Entry 6TT1 (X-ray diffraction, 1.80 A resolution); this record covers chain A.

Chain A:
Protein: Angiotensin-converting enzyme
Organism: Homo sapiens
Notes: EC 3.2.1.-, 3.4.15.1
UniProtKB: P12821 (ACE_HUMAN); residues 1-628 here correspond to UniProt positions 30-657 (UniProt number = residue number + 29)
Chain sequence (629 residues; numbered 1 to 629; the number before each row is that of its first residue):
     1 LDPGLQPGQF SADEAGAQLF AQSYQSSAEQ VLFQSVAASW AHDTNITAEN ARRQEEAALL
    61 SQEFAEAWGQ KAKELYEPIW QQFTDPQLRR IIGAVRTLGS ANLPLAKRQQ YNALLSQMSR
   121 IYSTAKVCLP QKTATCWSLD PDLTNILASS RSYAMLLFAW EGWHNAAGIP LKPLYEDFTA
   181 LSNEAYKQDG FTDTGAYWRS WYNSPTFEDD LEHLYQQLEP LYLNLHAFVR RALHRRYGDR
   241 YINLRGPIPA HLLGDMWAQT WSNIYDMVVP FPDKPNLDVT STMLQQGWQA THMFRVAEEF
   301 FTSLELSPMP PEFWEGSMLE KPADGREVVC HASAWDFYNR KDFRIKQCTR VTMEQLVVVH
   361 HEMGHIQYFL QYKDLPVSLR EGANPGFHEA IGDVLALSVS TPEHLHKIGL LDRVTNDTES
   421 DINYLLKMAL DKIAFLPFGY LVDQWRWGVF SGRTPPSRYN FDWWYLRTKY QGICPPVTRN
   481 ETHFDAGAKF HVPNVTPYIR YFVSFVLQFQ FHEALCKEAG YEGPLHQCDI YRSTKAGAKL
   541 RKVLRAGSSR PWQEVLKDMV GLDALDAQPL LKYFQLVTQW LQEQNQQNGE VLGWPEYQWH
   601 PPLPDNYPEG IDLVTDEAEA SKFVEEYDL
Unresolved in the structure: 131-135, 611-629
Differences from the reference sequence: conflict Gln9 (Asn38 in P12821), Gln25 (Asn54 in P12821), Gln82 (Asn111 in P12821), Gln117 (Asn146 in P12821), Gln131 (Asn160 in P12821), Thr260 (Ser289 in P12821), Ser262 (Glu291 in P12821), Gln289 (Asn318 in P12821), Glu354 (Asp383 in P12821), Val357 (Ser386 in P12821), Val358 (Thr387 in P12821), Phe369 (Tyr398 in P12821), Glu381 (Arg410 in P12821), Asp431 (Glu460 in P12821), Arg545 (Gln574 in P12821), Leu576 (Pro605 in P12821); expression tag (629)
Disulfides: Cys128-Cys136, Cys330-Cys348, Cys516-Cys528
Glycans and other covalent adducts: N-acetylglucosamine (NAG) linked to Asn45; glycan linked to Asn416, Asn480
Ion coordination: Zn2+: His361, His365, Glu389 (together with 1IU)
Residues lining bound ligands:
  - 1IU ([3-[[(2S)-1-azanyl-1-oxidanylidene-propan-2-yl]amino]-2-methyl-3-oxidanylidene-propyl]-[(1R)-1-[[(2R)-2-azanyl-3-(1H-1,2,3,4-tetrazol-5-yl)propanoyl]amino]-2-phenyl-ethyl]phosphinic acid): Gln259, His331, Ala332, Ser333, Ala334, Val358, His361, Glu362, His365, Phe369, His388, Glu389, Phe435, Lys489, Phe490, His491, Thr496, Tyr498, Tyr501
  - boric acid (BO3), molecule 1: Glu55, Ala113, Ser116, Gln117
  - boric acid (BO3), molecule 2: Arg199, Glu208, Trp447, Ser451, Arg453
Swiss-Prot annotation at these positions:
  - active site: Glu362 (Proton acceptor 1), His491 (Proton donor 1)
  - binding site (chloride): Tyr202, Arg500
  - binding site (Zn(2+)): His361, His365, Glu389
  - site: Asn494 (Not glycosylated)
  - glycosylation (N-linked (GlcNAc...) asparagine): Asn45, Asn416, Asn480
Reported in the primary citation:
  - binding site for 1IU: Gln259, His331, Ser333, Ala334, His361, His365, Gly382, Pro385, Glu389, Lys489, Phe490, His491, Thr496, Tyr498, Arg500, Tyr501
  - Zn2+ coordination: Glu389
  - post-translational modification sites: Asn45, Asn416, Asn480 (citing earlier work)

Overview:
Chain A binds boric acid and compound 1IU. Covalently linked N-acetylglucosamine: at Asn45. Curated annotation
(UniProt) lists active-site residues Glu362 and His491, chloride-binding residues Tyr202 and Arg500 and 3
Zn2+-binding residues. From the paper: a binding site for 1IU at Gln259, His331 and Ser333 among others; Zn2+
coordination by Glu389.
Chain A is Angiotensin-converting enzyme (Homo sapiens); the structure, Crystal structure of 'Res_S2 mutant
human Angiotensin-1 converting enzyme N-domain in complex with 33RE, was determined by X-ray diffraction
together with 6TT3 and 6TT4 from the same study.
